6N2Z - chains B and I of the 22 polymer chains in the assembly; structure by electron microscopy, 3.00 A resolution.

Chain B:
Name: ATP synthase subunit alpha
From: Bacillus sp. (strain PS3)
Notes: EC 3.6.3.14
UniProt: A0A0M3VGF9 (A0A0M3VGF9_BACP3); numbering as in UniProt (aligned over 1-502)
Amino-acid sequence (502 residues; row label = number of the first residue in the row):
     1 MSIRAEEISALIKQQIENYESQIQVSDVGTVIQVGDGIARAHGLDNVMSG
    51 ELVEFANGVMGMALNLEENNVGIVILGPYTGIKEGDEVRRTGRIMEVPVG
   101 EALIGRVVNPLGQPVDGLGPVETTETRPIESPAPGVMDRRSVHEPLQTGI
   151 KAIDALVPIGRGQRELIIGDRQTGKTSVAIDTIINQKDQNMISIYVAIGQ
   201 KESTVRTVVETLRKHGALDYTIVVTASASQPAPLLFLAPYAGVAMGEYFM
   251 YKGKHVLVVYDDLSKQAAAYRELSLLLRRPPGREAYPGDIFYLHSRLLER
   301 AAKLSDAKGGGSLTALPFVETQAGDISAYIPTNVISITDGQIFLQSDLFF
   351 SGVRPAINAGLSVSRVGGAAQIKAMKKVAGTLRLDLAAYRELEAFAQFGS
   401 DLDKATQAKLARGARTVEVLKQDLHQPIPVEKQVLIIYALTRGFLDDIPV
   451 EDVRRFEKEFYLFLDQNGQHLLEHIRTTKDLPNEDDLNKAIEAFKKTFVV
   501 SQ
Unresolved in the structure: 1-2, 502
Construct notes: conflict P132 (Arg in A0A0M3VGF9), S193 (Cys in A0A0M3VGF9), F463 (Trp in A0A0M3VGF9)
Metal / ion sites: Mg2+: T176 (together with ATP)
Ligand contacts: ATP (adenosine-5'-triphosphate): R171, Q172, T173, G174, K175, T176, S177, Q200, D262, F349, R354, P355, Q422, D423, L424

Chain I:
Name: Bacillus PS3 ATP synthase subunit delta
From: Bacillus sp. PS3
Amino-acid sequence (178 residues; row label = number of the first residue in the row):
     1 MNQEVIAKRYASALFQIALEQGQLDRIEEDVRAVRQALAENGEFLSLLSY
    51 PKLSLDQKKALIAEAFAGVSTPVQNTLLLLLERHRFGLVPELAEQFLALV
   101 DDARGIAKAVAYSARPLTDEELRALSDVFAQKVGKQTLEIENIIDPELIG
   151 GVRLRIGNRIYDGSVSGQLERIRRQLIG
Unresolved in the structure: 1, 177-178

Chain B / chain I interface:
Residue-residue contacts (37; chain B residue first):
  R4(B) - D30(I)
  R4(B) - A33(I)
  R4(B) - G68(I)  hydrogen bond (side chain-backbone)
  A5(B) - A33(I)
  A5(B) - Q36(I)
  I8(B) - A37(I)  hydrophobic
  I8(B) - A65(I)
  I8(B) - F66(I)  hydrophobic
  I8(B) - A67(I)
  I8(B) - V69(I)  hydrophobic
  S9(B) - A37(I)
  L11(B) - E64(I)
  L11(B) - A65(I)
  I12(B) - A37(I)
  I12(B) - N41(I)
  I12(B) - F44(I)  hydrophobic
  I12(B) - A65(I)  hydrophobic
  I12(B) - F66(I)  hydrophobic
  Q15(B) - F44(I)
  Q15(B) - L61(I)  hydrogen bond (side chain-backbone)
  Q15(B) - E64(I)  hydrogen bond
  Q15(B) - A65(I)
  I16(B) - E43(I)
  I16(B) - F44(I)
  Y19(B) - L47(I)  hydrophobic
  Y19(B) - L53(I)  hydrophobic
  Y19(B) - L61(I)  hydrophobic
  Q22(B) - Y50(I)
  I23(B) - L47(I)  hydrophobic
  I23(B) - Y50(I)  hydrogen bond (backbone-side chain)
  V25(B) - Y50(I)  hydrophobic
  T30(B) - P51(I)
  T30(B) - K52(I)
  H42(B) - S49(I)
  H42(B) - Y50(I)
  H42(B) - P51(I)
  G85(B) - K52(I)  hydrogen bond (backbone-side chain)
Other interface residues (no listed pair), chain B (16 interface residues in all): K13
Other interface residues (no listed pair), chain I (22 interface residues in all): R26, E40

In short:
The interface between chain B and chain I involves 16 residues on one side and 22 on the other; the contacts
include 5 hydrogen bonds. Among the polar pairs are R4(B)-G68(I), Q15(B)-L61(I) and Q15(B)-E64(I). Bound to
chain B: ATP.
Chain B is ATP synthase subunit alpha (Bacillus sp. (strain PS3)) and chain I is Bacillus PS3 ATP synthase
subunit delta (Bacillus sp. PS3); the structure, Bacillus PS3 ATP synthase class 2, was determined by electron
microscopy (same publication as 6N2D, 6N2Y and 6N30).
